9CL5 - chains Bc and Cb of the 12 polymer chains in the assembly; structure by electron microscopy, 2.48 A resolution.

Chain Bc:
Molecule: Methane monooxygenase/ammonia monooxygenase subunit A
From: Methylocystis sp. ATCC 49242
UniProtKB: A0A5R8QJU8 (A0A5R8QJU8_9HYPH); residues 9-252 here = UniProt positions 9-252
Sequence (244 residues; each row starts with the number of its first residue):
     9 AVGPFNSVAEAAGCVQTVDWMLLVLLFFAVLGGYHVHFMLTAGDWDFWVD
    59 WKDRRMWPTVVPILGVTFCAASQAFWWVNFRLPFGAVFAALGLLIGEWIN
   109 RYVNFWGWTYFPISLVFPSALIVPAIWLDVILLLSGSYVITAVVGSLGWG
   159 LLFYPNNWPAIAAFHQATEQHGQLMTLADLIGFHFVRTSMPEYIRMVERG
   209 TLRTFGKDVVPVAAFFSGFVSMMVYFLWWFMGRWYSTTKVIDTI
Construct notes: conflict V151 (Ile in A0A5R8QJU8)

Chain Cb:
Molecule: Particulate methane monooxygenase subunit C
From: Methylocystis sp. ATCC 49242
UniProtKB: W6D653 (W6D653_9HYPH); numbering as in UniProt (aligned over 16-256)
Sequence (241 residues; numbered 16 to 256; the number before each row is that of its first residue):
    16 ESVVDLRGMWIGLVLLNVFYLIVRIYEQVFGWRAGLDSFAPEFQTYWMSI
    66 LWTEIPLELVSGLGLAGYLWKTRDRNVDAVTPREEMRRLVVLVQWLVVYG
   116 IAIYWGASFFTEQDGTWHMTVIRDTDFTPSHIIEFYMSYPIYSVIAVGAF
   166 FYAKTRIPYFAHGYSLAFLIVAIGPFMIIPNVGLNEWGHTFWFMEELFVA
   216 PLHWGFVFFGWMALGVFGVVLQILMRIHALVGKEGVKLLTE
Construct notes: conflict V29 (Ala in W6D653), L30 (Val in W6D653), T96 (Ala in W6D653), M240 (Gly in W6D653), V246 (Ile in W6D653), K252 (Ala in W6D653)
Ion coordination: Cu ion: N200, H204, H218

How chain Bc and chain Cb interact:
Residue-residue contacts - 134 pairs, chain Bc then chain Cb:
  V10(Bc) with G250(Cb); L253(Cb), hydrophobic
  G11(Bc) with V246(Cb)
  P12(Bc) with P97(Cb); R98(Cb), hydrogen bond (backbone-side chain); M101(Cb), hydrophobic; L245(Cb)
  F13(Bc) with R98(Cb); M101(Cb), hydrophobic
  N14(Bc) with R98(Cb), hydrogen bond
  V16(Bc) with L253(Cb), hydrophobic
  E18(Bc) with V18(Cb); R98(Cb), salt bridge
  C22(Bc) with V19(Cb), hydrophobic
  V23(Bc) with L254(Cb), hydrophobic
  T25(Bc) with V19(Cb); L21(Cb)
  M29(Bc) with L21(Cb), hydrophobic; V108(Cb), hydrophobic; V112(Cb)
  L30(Bc) with V235(Cb), hydrophobic
  L33(Bc) with V108(Cb), hydrophobic; L111(Cb), hydrophobic; V112(Cb), hydrophobic; V231(Cb), hydrophobic; V235(Cb), hydrophobic
  L34(Bc) with F232(Cb), hydrophobic; V235(Cb), hydrophobic
  F36(Bc) with G115(Cb); I116(Cb), hydrophobic; Y119(Cb), hydrophobic
  A37(Bc) with A228(Cb); V231(Cb), hydrophobic
  V38(Bc) with F232(Cb), hydrophobic
  L39(Bc) with Y119(Cb), hydrophobic; S123(Cb)
  G41(Bc) with G225(Cb)
  H43(Bc) with S123(Cb), hydrogen bond; E127(Cb), salt bridge
  V44(Bc) with A122(Cb); F221(Cb)
  H45(Bc) with V222(Cb); W226(Cb), hydrogen bond
  M47(Bc) with A122(Cb); T126(Cb); E127(Cb); F213(Cb)
  L48(Bc) with F213(Cb); V214(Cb); H218(Cb); F221(Cb), hydrophobic; V222(Cb), hydrophobic
  T49(Bc) with V214(Cb); V222(Cb)
  D52(Bc) with L212(Cb); F213(Cb), hydrogen bond (side chain-backbone); V214(Cb), hydrogen bond (side chain-backbone)
  W53(Bc) with V214(Cb), hydrophobic
  F55(Bc) with E127(Cb); F213(Cb), hydrophobic
  W56(Bc) with M134(Cb), hydrophobic
  F76(Bc) with W226(Cb); L229(Cb), hydrophobic
  A79(Bc) with L229(Cb), hydrophobic; F232(Cb)
  F83(Bc) with F232(Cb); L236(Cb), hydrophobic
  N87(Bc) with L236(Cb)
  F88(Bc) with L239(Cb), hydrophobic
  I107(Bc) with Y119(Cb)
  N108(Bc) with S123(Cb), hydrogen bond (side chain-backbone); F124(Cb), hydrogen bond (side chain-backbone); E127(Cb); Q128(Cb), hydrogen bond (side chain-backbone)
  R109(Bc) with E127(Cb), salt bridge
  V111(Bc) with R39(Cb), hydrogen bond (backbone-side chain); F124(Cb), hydrophobic
  N112(Bc) with R39(Cb), hydrogen bond; F124(Cb); Q128(Cb), hydrogen bond
  F113(Bc) with E127(Cb); T131(Cb)
  G115(Bc) with Q43(Cb)
  W116(Bc) with R39(Cb); E42(Cb), hydrogen bond (side chain-backbone); Q43(Cb); W47(Cb); Q128(Cb); W132(Cb), hydrophobic
  T117(Bc) with T131(Cb), hydrogen bond; T135(Cb)
  F119(Bc) with T135(Cb)
  R195(Bc) with M134(Cb)
  T196(Bc) with M134(Cb), hydrogen bond (side chain-backbone); T135(Cb), hydrogen bond (side chain-backbone); V136(Cb), hydrogen bond (side chain-backbone)
  S197(Bc) with H133(Cb), hydrogen bond (side chain-backbone); M134(Cb); V136(Cb), hydrogen bond (side chain-backbone); I137(Cb); E211(Cb)
  M198(Bc) with M134(Cb), hydrophobic; E211(Cb)
  I202(Bc) with E210(Cb)
  M204(Bc) with V214(Cb), hydrophobic
  W236(Bc) with W226(Cb); L229(Cb), hydrophobic
  Y243(Bc) with W226(Cb), hydrogen bond (side chain-backbone); M227(Cb), hydrogen bond; L229(Cb); G230(Cb); F232(Cb); G233(Cb), hydrogen bond (backbone-backbone)
  S244(Bc) with F232(Cb); G233(Cb); L236(Cb)
  T245(Bc) with A182(Cb); G233(Cb)
  T246(Bc) with Y174(Cb), hydrogen bond (backbone-side chain); Q237(Cb), hydrogen bond (backbone-side chain); M240(Cb)
  K247(Bc) with S180(Cb); L181(Cb), hydrogen bond (backbone-backbone); Q237(Cb)
  V248(Bc) with Y174(Cb); H177(Cb); G178(Cb); Y179(Cb)
  I249(Bc) with G178(Cb); Y179(Cb), hydrogen bond (backbone-backbone); L184(Cb), hydrophobic
  D250(Bc) with Y179(Cb)
  I252(Bc) with Y179(Cb), hydrophobic; L184(Cb), hydrophobic
Also at the interface, not in a pair above, chain Bc (73 interface residues in all): V26, V32, G40, A50, G51, S80, G104, E105, Y118, Y201, M239, G240, T251
Also at the interface, not in a pair above, chain Cb (72 interface residues in all): E16, M24, V105, Q109, I118, I185, W219, I242

In short:
Chain Bc and chain Cb form an interface of 73 and 72 residues respectively, with 26 hydrogen bonds and 3 salt
bridges. Polar contacts include E18(Bc)-R98(Cb), H43(Bc)-E127(Cb) and R109(Bc)-E127(Cb). The Cu ion site is
built by N200(Cb), H204(Cb) and H218(Cb).
Chain Bc is Methane monooxygenase/ammonia monooxygenase subunit A and chain Cb is Particulate methane
monooxygenase subunit C, both from Methylocystis sp. ATCC 49242; the structure, particulate methane
monooxygenase in native membranes, was determined by electron microscopy together with 9CL1, 9CL2, 9CL3, 9CL4
and 9CL6 from the same study.
